PDB entry 7U06 | electron microscopy, 4.20 A resolution (low resolution: residue-level contacts below are approximate; hydrogen-bond / salt-bridge calls are withheld) | chains K and A of the 27 polymer chains in the assembly

Chain K:
Protein: Trafficking protein particle complex subunit 20
From: Saccharomyces cerevisiae
UniProtKB: P38334 (TRS20_YEAST); residue numbers follow UniProt; this construct covers 1-175
Chain sequence (175 residues; row label = number of the first residue in the row):
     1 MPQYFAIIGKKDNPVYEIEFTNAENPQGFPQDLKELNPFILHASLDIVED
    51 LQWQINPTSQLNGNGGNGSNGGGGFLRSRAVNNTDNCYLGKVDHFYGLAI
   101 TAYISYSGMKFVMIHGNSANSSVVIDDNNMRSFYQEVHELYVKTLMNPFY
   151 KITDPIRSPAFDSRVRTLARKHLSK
Unresolved in the structure: 1, 57-83, 175

Chain A:
Protein: Trafficking protein particle complex II-specific subunit 120
From: Saccharomyces cerevisiae
UniProtKB: Q04183 (TR120_YEAST); numbering as in UniProt (aligned over 1-1289)
Chain sequence (1289 residues; numbered 1 to 1289; the number before each row is that of its first residue):
     1 MNILKHFPSYVGPSKIRTLVIPIGHWTRKEFNNAVQKLSEFNEIHLSDVT
    51 PIDSPIFTPQGFPHGKLFFDFLTIDHDDALELFLYDFEPFRKTFVIIGLV
   101 NDYSDPLTNLNFMKEKYPTLISPNLVYASSTPTKELEQTIDTMENVFASS
   151 PDMQKNIETIMCDIARNFLTALNSYYSSYKHVTLRSPGAIGGNAVLKTTL
   201 IRQNSYTSSSSSTPMSAVQSSVSSSSKAGSVTTASKRLSSFEMTTNSLKR
   251 SASLKLATTLSTSENRSQQKSLGRQMKILGNFQLLAGRYVDALNSFVDAI
   301 TTLYKVRDYLWLGSALDGISICFLLLSYLGLSYQIPQIVSLICPVEKLNF
   351 ESSSTGISPVDSNSKATASTTASSTPRNSISIAAMQSPRNSIMSLSAPAL
   401 NIDVENINLPLLIKCISDKVLYYYDLSLMHNSEYAPQVVYCEFLLKTLTF
   451 MTSCYKSSEFSKDVLDNIVKNQHRALSDIPNSPMFPRFEVYFYSNKLFEL
   501 QLKEMQVEAQIKIYSTMAEVYRLLGYKRKQLFVLRLLMVALLATPNKIAW
   551 HPDYRTLIDTIIELLNINESEAKINVDDPSQSTWLILQKKILQLCIKVSR
   601 KINDFEYVAKFSSILITKYTHLLNQSEQDALFKEYIQPSITNESITSYWD
   651 PFILREVVINRILDSDPTSNEIPLESDVSSLESLENRQKTQDINPQEVFN
   701 PFKRVQPTSFVSNNSTKVPILVFLVGDKAEFTCRVQNPFKFDFTINDIQL
   751 DEEISEFCEIDRKAVSYSGPYNVKAESIRSITLPLIIKKPTYKKIYEISC
   801 LKISILKLPLQKFDIINDSRRSNPVEEEAEYSKCIYGKLKIKILPEQPQL
   851 ELLSTSKMTRNSWMMLDGTKTDFHITVRNKSLSCAINHIKIIPMNNIEQM
   901 LKPDYWKKMPPDDLYIMEKQLDWLSKSCVRIIKLPTVIKPNETITFDLEL
   951 DNTAVPFNFTGFDLLIEYGMSATDESCIYLKKLSIPYEVTLRRTIEVPSM
  1001 DIIPLNELFSSQVENVDWIEYVMSKIRAESNLHSRDFILLLLDFRNSWID
  1051 GIKLNVQFEDFTSNEYHVEASHTSRIIVPIKKIDYKKYNFENTPIPRIYP
  1101 GRQFIQSGLNEEQTIEMRQKFWCREHIISKLKCNWKLTTDQSVTGSVDFN
  1151 KFIEKFDHKMVYTIYPGRLFYGVQLLLDEPKVKVGEIINLKIITEPTSTC
  1201 RRKQNSTVNFLDIVIFDSKTSKILPRSNRRILYNGSLTKPISTTKVSEIN
  1251 LEIIPIEKGRYEFSVCISKSNNQDGIIQFDSENVILSVI
Unresolved in the structure: 203-264, 347-400, 569-580, 677-717, 820-833
UniProt features mapped onto this chain:
  - modified residue (Phosphoserine): S379, S387

Interface between chain K and chain A:
Contacting residue pairs (42; chain K residue first):
  K11(K) - Q581(A)
  K11(K) - S582(A)
  K11(K) - T583(A)
  D12(K) - R528(A)
  D12(K) - W584(A)
  N13(K) - T583(A)
  P14(K) - W584(A)
  E17(K) - W584(A)
  E35(K) - R535(A)
  L36(K) - R535(A)
  P38(K) - W584(A)
  P38(K) - L587(A)
  F39(K) - F532(A)
  F39(K) - R535(A)
  F39(K) - L587(A)
  F39(K) - K590(A)
  F39(K) - I591(A)
  L41(K) - W584(A)
  H42(K) - R528(A)
  H42(K) - L531(A)
  H42(K) - W584(A)
  H42(K) - L587(A)
  A43(K) - K529(A)
  A43(K) - F532(A)
  L45(K) - R528(A)
  D46(K) - Y526(A)
  D46(K) - K527(A)
  D46(K) - R528(A)
  D46(K) - K529(A)
  I47(K) - Y491(A)
  E49(K) - R528(A)
  D50(K) - R487(A)
  D50(K) - F488(A)
  D50(K) - Y526(A)
  L51(K) - F488(A)
  Q54(K) - F488(A)
  D93(K) - Y491(A)
  D93(K) - K529(A)
  H94(K) - N495(A)
  F95(K) - F532(A)
  Y96(K) - F498(A)
  Y96(K) - L502(A)
Also at the interface, not in a pair above, chain K (26 interface residues in all): Y4, I8, I40
Also at the interface, not in a pair above, chain A (25 interface residues in all): I201, R202, L500, G525, L565

In short:
Chain K and chain A form an interface of 26 and 25 residues respectively.
Here chain K is Trafficking protein particle complex subunit 20 and chain A is Trafficking protein particle
complex II-specific subunit 120, both from Saccharomyces cerevisiae. Entry 7U06 (Structure of the yeast
TRAPPII-Rab11/Ypt32 complex in the closed/open state (composite structure)) was determined by electron
microscopy together with 7U05 from the same study.
